8DK1 - chains A and B of the 8 polymer chains in the assembly; structure by electron microscopy, 2.95 A resolution.

Chain A (and B):
Protein: JetA
Source organism: Pseudomonas aeruginosa PA14
Notes: chain B of this document is another copy of the same molecule, construct and numbering; everything in this record applies to it too
UniProt: A0A0H2ZJP9 (A0A0H2ZJP9_PSEAB); residues -5 to 499 here correspond to UniProt positions 34-538 (UniProt number = residue number + 39)
Amino-acid sequence (517 residues; each row starts with the number of its first residue; numbers below 1 keep their minus sign (Met-17 is residue -17)):
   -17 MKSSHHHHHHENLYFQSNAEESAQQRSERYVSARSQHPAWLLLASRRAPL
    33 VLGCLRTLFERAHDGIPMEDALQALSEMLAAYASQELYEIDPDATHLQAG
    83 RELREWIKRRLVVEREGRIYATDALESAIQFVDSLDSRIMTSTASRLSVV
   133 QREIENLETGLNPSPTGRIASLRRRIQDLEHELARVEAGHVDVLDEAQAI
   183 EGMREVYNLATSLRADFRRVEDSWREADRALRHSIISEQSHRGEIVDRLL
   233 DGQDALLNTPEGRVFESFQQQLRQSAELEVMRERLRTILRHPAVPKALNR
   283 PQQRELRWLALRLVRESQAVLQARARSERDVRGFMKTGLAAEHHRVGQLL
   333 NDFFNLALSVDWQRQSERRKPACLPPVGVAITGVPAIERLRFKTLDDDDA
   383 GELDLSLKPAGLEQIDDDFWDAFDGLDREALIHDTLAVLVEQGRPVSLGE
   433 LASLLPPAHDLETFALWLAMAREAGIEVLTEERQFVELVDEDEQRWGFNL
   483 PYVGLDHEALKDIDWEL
Disordered / not traced: -17 to 4, 43-50, 68-75, 221-222, 372-499
Construct notes: initiating methionine (-17); expression tag (-16 to -6); conflict Tyr-4 (Trp35 in A0A0H2ZJP9), Phe-3 (Lys36 in A0A0H2ZJP9), Gln-2 (Val37 in A0A0H2ZJP9), Ser-1 (Ala38 in A0A0H2ZJP9), Asn0 (Ala39 in A0A0H2ZJP9), Ala1 (Met40 in A0A0H2ZJP9)

Interface between chain A and chain B:
Residue-residue contacts (135; chain A residue first):
  Gln6(A) with Tyr64(B)
  Arg8(A) with Arg38(B); Thr39(B)
  Arg11(A) with Asp118(B), salt bridge
  Tyr12(A) with Arg38(B); Val114(B), hydrophobic
  Val13(A) with Pro31(B), hydrophobic
  Arg16(A) with Pro31(B)
  His19(A) with Leu117(B)
  Trp22(A) with Leu25(B), hydrogen bond (side chain-backbone)
  Leu25(A) with Trp22(B), hydrogen bond (backbone-side chain); Phe113(B), hydrophobic
  Pro31(A) with Val13(B), hydrophobic; Arg16(B)
  Arg38(A) with Arg8(B); Tyr12(B)
  Thr39(A) with Arg8(B)
  Met60(A) with Ser9(B)
  Tyr64(A) with Gln6(B)
  Asp105(A) with Arg120(B), salt bridge
  Phe113(A) with Leu25(B), hydrophobic; Phe113(B), hydrophobic
  Val114(A) with Tyr12(B), hydrophobic
  Leu117(A) with His19(B)
  Asp118(A) with Arg11(B), salt bridge
  Arg120(A) with Asp105(B), salt bridge; Ser109(B); Asp198(B), salt bridge; Arg201(B), hydrogen bond (backbone-side chain)
  Met122(A) with Asp198(B); Arg201(B); Glu243(B)
  Thr123(A) with Ser194(B), hydrogen bond (side chain-backbone); Leu195(B); Ala197(B); Asp198(B), hydrogen bond (backbone-side chain)
  Ser124(A) with Leu195(B), hydrogen bond (side chain-backbone); Ala197(B); Asp198(B), hydrogen bond (backbone-side chain); Phe250(B)
  Thr125(A) with Val246(B); Phe250(B)
  Ala126(A) with Gln253(B)
  Arg128(A) with Leu191(B); Ser194(B), hydrogen bond; Leu195(B)
  Leu129(A) with Leu195(B), hydrophobic
  Ser130(A) with Gln253(B), hydrogen bond
  Val132(A) with Leu191(B)
  Gln133(A) with Glu259(B); Met263(B)
  Arg134(A) with Arg134(B)
  Glu135(A) with Glu187(B); Val188(B), hydrogen bond (side chain-backbone); Leu191(B)
  Ile136(A) with Val188(B), hydrophobic; Leu267(B), hydrophobic; Ile270(B)
  Glu137(A) with Arg266(B)
  Leu139(A) with Gly184(B); Val188(B), hydrophobic; Ile270(B), hydrophobic
  Glu140(A) with Arg266(B); Thr269(B); Ile270(B)
  Gly142(A) with Asp174(B); Val175(B); Leu176(B)
  Leu143(A) with Leu176(B), hydrophobic; Ala181(B), hydrophobic; Met185(B), hydrophobic
  Pro145(A) with Val173(B); Val175(B), hydrophobic
  Pro147(A) with Val173(B), hydrophobic
  Arg150(A) with Val173(B); Asp174(B), hydrogen bond (side chain-backbone)
  Ile151(A) with Leu165(B), hydrophobic
  Leu154(A) with Leu165(B), hydrophobic
  Arg157(A) with Leu161(B)
  Ile158(A) with Leu161(B), hydrophobic; Glu162(B)
  Leu161(A) with Arg157(B); Ile158(B), hydrophobic; Leu161(B), hydrophobic
  Glu162(A) with Ile158(B)
  Leu165(A) with Leu154(B), hydrophobic
  Val173(A) with Pro145(B); Pro147(B), hydrophobic; Arg150(B)
  Asp174(A) with Arg150(B), hydrogen bond (backbone-side chain)
  Val175(A) with Pro145(B), hydrophobic
  Leu176(A) with Gly142(B); Leu143(B), hydrophobic
  Ala181(A) with Leu143(B), hydrophobic
  Glu183(A) with Val246(B)
  Gly184(A) with Leu139(B)
  Met185(A) with Leu143(B), hydrophobic
  Glu187(A) with Glu135(B)
  Val188(A) with Glu135(B), hydrogen bond (backbone-side chain); Ile136(B), hydrophobic; Leu139(B), hydrophobic
  Leu191(A) with Arg128(B); Val132(B); Glu135(B)
  Ser194(A) with Thr123(B), hydrogen bond (backbone-side chain); Arg128(B), hydrogen bond
  Leu195(A) with Thr123(B); Ser124(B), hydrogen bond (backbone-side chain); Arg128(B); Leu129(B), hydrophobic
  Ala197(A) with Thr123(B); Ser124(B)
  Asp198(A) with Arg120(B), salt bridge; Met122(B); Thr123(B), hydrogen bond (side chain-backbone); Ser124(B), hydrogen bond (side chain-backbone)
  Arg201(A) with Arg120(B), hydrogen bond (side chain-backbone); Met122(B)
  Glu243(A) with Met122(B)
  Val246(A) with Ser124(B); Thr125(B); Glu183(B)
  Phe250(A) with Ser124(B); Thr125(B)
  Gln253(A) with Ala126(B)
  Glu259(A) with Gln133(B)
  Met263(A) with Gln133(B)
  Arg266(A) with Glu137(B); Glu140(B); Arg156(B)
  Leu267(A) with Ile136(B), hydrophobic
  Thr269(A) with Glu140(B)
  Ile270(A) with Ile136(B); Leu139(B), hydrophobic; Glu140(B)
Interface residues without a listed pair, chain A (96 interface residues in all): Ala5, Ser9, Ala21, Ala30, Leu34, Gly35, Ser109, Asp115, Ile121, Val131, Asn138, Asn144, Arg155, Arg156, Glu164, Val168, Glu169, Ala192, Arg196, Ser249, Leu254, His273
Interface residues without a listed pair, chain B (96 interface residues in all): Ala5, Ala21, Ala30, Leu34, Gly35, Met60, Asp115, Ile121, Ser130, Val131, Asn138, Asn144, Ile151, Arg155, Glu164, Val168, Glu169, Ala192, Arg196, Ser249, Leu254, His273

In short:
The chain A/chain B interface involves 96 residues from each chain; the contacts include 19 hydrogen bonds and
6 salt bridges. Polar contacts include Arg11(A)-Asp118(B), Asp105(A)-Arg120(B) and Arg120(A)-Asp198(B).
Chain A and chain B are both JetA (Pseudomonas aeruginosa PA14); the structure, CryoEM structure of JetABC
(head construct) from Pseudomonas aeruginosa PA14, was determined by electron microscopy, deposited together
with 7TIL, 8DK2 and 8DK3.
